PDB entry 1KSX | X-ray diffraction, 3.20 A resolution | chains C and A of the 6 polymer chains in the assembly

Chain C:
Molecule: E1 Recognition Sequence
Sequence (21 nucleotides; each row starts with the number of its first residue):
     1 ATAATTGTTG TTAACAACAA T

Chain A:
Name: Replication protein E1
Organism: Bovine papillomavirus
Notes: fragment: DNA-binding domain
UniProt: P03116 (VE1_BPV1); residue numbers follow UniProt; this construct covers 159-303
Chain sequence (148 residues; row label = number of the first residue in the row):
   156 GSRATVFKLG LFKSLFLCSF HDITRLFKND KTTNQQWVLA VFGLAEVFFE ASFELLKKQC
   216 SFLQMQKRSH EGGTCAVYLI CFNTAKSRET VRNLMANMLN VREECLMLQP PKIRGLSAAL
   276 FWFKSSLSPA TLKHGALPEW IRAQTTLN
Not modelled in the structure: 156-158
Construct notes: cloning artifact (156-158)
What the authors report for this chain:
  - self-association interface (contacts with another copy of this molecule); pairs are residue here / residue on that copy: Lys-186/Asn-189, Lys-186/Thr-188
  - binding site for E1 Recognition Sequence (chain C): Arg-180 to Asn-189, Thr-239
  - binding site for E1 Recognition Sequence: Thr-239 to Asn-248
  - binding site for E1 Recognition Sequence: Lys-241, Thr-245
  - binding site for E1 Recognition Sequence: Asn-248
  - contacts within the chain: Phe-182/Thr-187, Phe-237/Lys-241, Lys-241/Thr-245, Thr-239/Lys-241
  - conformationally variable residues (domain motion): Thr-187

How chain C and chain A interact:
Pairs across the interface (10):
  DA3(C) / Arg-180(A)  salt bridge to the phosphate
  DA3(C) / Phe-182(A)  sugar contact
  DA3(C) / Thr-187(A)  sugar contact
  DA4(C) / Phe-182(A)  phosphate contact
  DA4(C) / Lys-183(A)  hydrogen bond to the phosphate
  DA4(C) / Asn-184(A)  hydrogen bond to the phosphate
  DA4(C) / Thr-187(A)  hydrogen bond to the phosphate
  DT5(C) / Asn-184(A)  hydrogen bond to the phosphate
  DT5(C) / Lys-186(A)  base contact
  DT5(C) / Thr-187(A)  base contact
Interface residues without a listed pair, chain C (5 interface residues in all): DT2, DT6
Interface residues without a listed pair, chain A (7 interface residues in all): Leu-181

Overview:
The interface between chain C and chain A involves 5 residues on one side and 7 on the other; the contacts
include 4 hydrogen bonds and 1 salt bridge. Polar pairs include DA4(C)/Lys-183(A), DA4(C)/Asn-184(A) and
DA4(C)/Thr-187(A). From the paper: a binding site for E1 Recognition Sequence at Thr-239(A), Lys-241(A) and
Thr-245(A) among others; a binding site for E1 Recognition Sequence (chain C) at Arg-180(A) and Thr-239(A).
Chain C is E1 Recognition Sequence and chain A is Replication protein E1 (Bovine papillomavirus); the
structure, Crystal Structures of Two Intermediates in the Assembly of the Papillomavirus Replication
Initiation Complex, was determined by X-ray diffraction, deposited together with 1KSY.
